8V32 - chains S and T of the 10 polymer chains in the assembly; structure by electron microscopy, 3.01 A resolution.

Chain S (and T):
Name: TnsC
Source organism: Peltigera membranacea
Notes: chain T of this document is another copy of the same molecule, construct and numbering; everything in this record applies to it too
UniProt: A0A235IFM2 (A0A235IFM2_9NOSO); residue numbers follow UniProt; this construct covers 1-383
Chain sequence (383 residues; row label = number of the first residue in the row):
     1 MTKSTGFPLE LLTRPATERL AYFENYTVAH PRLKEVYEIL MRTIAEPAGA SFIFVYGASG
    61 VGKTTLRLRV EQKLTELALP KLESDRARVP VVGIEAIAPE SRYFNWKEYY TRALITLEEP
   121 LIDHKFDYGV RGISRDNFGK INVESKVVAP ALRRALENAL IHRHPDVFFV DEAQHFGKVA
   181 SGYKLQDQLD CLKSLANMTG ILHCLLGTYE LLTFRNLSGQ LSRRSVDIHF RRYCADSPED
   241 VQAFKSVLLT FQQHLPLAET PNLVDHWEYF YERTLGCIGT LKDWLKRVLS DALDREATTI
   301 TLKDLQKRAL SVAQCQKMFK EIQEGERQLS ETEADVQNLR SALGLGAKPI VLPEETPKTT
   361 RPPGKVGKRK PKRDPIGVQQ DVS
Disordered / not traced: 1-3, 347-383
Bound ions: Mg2+ near T64 (its only coordinating residue here)
Ligand contacts:
  - ATP (adenosine-5'-triphosphate), molecule 1: E24, Y26, T27, V28, H30, L33, A58, S59, G60, V61, G62, K63, T64, T65, E172, T208, I278, G279, K282, D283
  - ATP, molecule 2: Q220, R223, R224

Chain S / chain T interface:
Contacting residue pairs (94):
  L20(S) - E46(T)
  S59(S) - G219(T)
  S59(S) - Q220(T)
  S59(S) - R223(T)  hydrogen bond
  G60(S) - R223(T)
  E95(S) - N197(T)
  E95(S) - M198(T)
  I97(S) - R153(T)
  I97(S) - M198(T)  hydrophobic
  A98(S) - R153(T)
  A98(S) - D190(T)
  A98(S) - C191(T)
  A98(S) - S194(T)
  P99(S) - C191(T)
  E100(S) - W106(T)
  E100(S) - A149(T)
  E100(S) - P150(T)
  E100(S) - Y183(T)
  E100(S) - C191(T)
  S101(S) - Y183(T)  hydrogen bond (backbone-side chain)
  R102(S) - Y183(T)
  N105(S) - P150(T)
  E108(S) - P150(T)
  E108(S) - R154(T)  salt bridge
  T111(S) - R154(T)
  R112(S) - R153(T)
  R112(S) - R154(T)
  R112(S) - E157(T)  salt bridge
  R112(S) - M198(T)
  D136(S) - D127(T)
  F138(S) - D127(T)
  K140(S) - D127(T)
  N142(S) - G129(T)  hydrogen bond (side chain-backbone)
  E144(S) - R131(T)  salt bridge
  E172(S) - Q220(T)  hydrogen bond
  E172(S) - R224(T)  salt bridge
  Q174(S) - Q220(T)
  H175(S) - D190(T)
  H175(S) - K193(T)  hydrogen bond
  K178(S) - D187(T)
  K178(S) - D190(T)  salt bridge
  T208(S) - Q220(T)
  E210(S) - Q186(T)
  E210(S) - S218(T)
  A235(S) - L343(T)
  A235(S) - L345(T)  hydrophobic
  E268(S) - R340(T)  salt bridge
  E268(S) - L345(T)
  Y271(S) - L343(T)  hydrophobic
  Y271(S) - L345(T)  hydrophobic
  E272(S) - V336(T)
  E272(S) - L339(T)
  E272(S) - R340(T)  salt bridge
  E272(S) - L343(T)
  E272(S) - L345(T)
  L275(S) - L343(T)  hydrophobic
  T280(S) - R223(T)
  D283(S) - A48(T)
  D283(S) - G49(T)
  D283(S) - R223(T)  salt bridge
  K286(S) - E46(T)  salt bridge
  K286(S) - A48(T)
  R287(S) - P47(T)  hydrogen bond (side chain-backbone)
  R287(S) - A48(T)
  R287(S) - A50(T)
  S290(S) - R42(T)  hydrogen bond
  S290(S) - E46(T)
  D291(S) - R42(T)  salt bridge
  D294(S) - R42(T)  salt bridge
  R308(S) - R42(T)  hydrogen bond (side chain-backbone)
  R308(S) - T43(T)
  R308(S) - E46(T)  hydrogen bond (side chain-backbone)
  L310(S) - R223(T)
  V312(S) - E331(T)
  V312(S) - D335(T)
  V312(S) - V336(T)  hydrophobic
  V312(S) - L339(T)  hydrophobic
  A313(S) - R215(T)
  A313(S) - N216(T)
  Q314(S) - N216(T)
  Q314(S) - S222(T)  hydrogen bond (side chain-backbone)
  Q314(S) - S225(T)  hydrogen bond (side chain-backbone)
  Q314(S) - D227(T)
  C315(S) - L339(T)  hydrophobic
  Q316(S) - D335(T)  hydrogen bond (side chain-backbone)
  Q316(S) - L339(T)
  K317(S) - N216(T)
  K317(S) - S222(T)
  M318(S) - G219(T)
  M318(S) - R223(T)
  F319(S) - A342(T)
  F319(S) - L343(T)
  E321(S) - S218(T)
  E321(S) - G219(T)  hydrogen bond (side chain-backbone)
Interface residues without a listed pair, chain S (52 interface residues in all): I115, W267, R273, Q323
Interface residues without a listed pair, chain T (47 interface residues in all): Y110, L217, V226, N338

In short:
52 residues of chain S face 47 of chain T across their interface, with 13 hydrogen bonds and 11 salt bridges.
Among the polar pairs are E108(S)-R154(T), R112(S)-E157(T) and E144(S)-R131(T). Bound to chain S: ATP.
Both chains are TnsC (Peltigera membranacea). Entry 8V32 (TnsD-TnsC-DNA complex) was determined by electron
microscopy (same publication as 9BW1).
